Entry 5II3 (X-ray diffraction, 1.78 A resolution); this record covers chain A.

[Chain A]
Molecule: Lysozyme C
Source organism: Gallus gallus
Notes: EC 3.2.1.17
UniProtKB: P00698 (LYSC_CHICK); residues 1-129 here correspond to UniProt positions 19-147 (UniProt number = residue number + 18)
Sequence (129 residues; each row starts with the number of its first residue):
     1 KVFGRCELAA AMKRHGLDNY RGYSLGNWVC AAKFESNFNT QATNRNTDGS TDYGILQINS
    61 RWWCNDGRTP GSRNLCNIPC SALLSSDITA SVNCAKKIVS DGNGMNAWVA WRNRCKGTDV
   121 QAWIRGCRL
UniProt features mapped onto this chain:
  - active site: Glu35, Asp52
  - binding site (substrate): Asp101
Cystine bridges: Cys6-Cys127, Cys30-Cys115, Cys64-Cys80, Cys76-Cys94
Ion coordination: platinum(4+) tetrahydroxide Pt near His15 (its only coordinating residue here); Na+: Ser60, Cys64, Ser72, Arg73
Residues lining bound ligands: platinum(4+) tetrahydroxide (6B6): Arg14, His15, Thr89, Val92, Asn93

[Overview]
Chain A binds platinum(4+) tetrahydroxide. Ser60, Cys64, Ser72 and Arg73 coordinate Na+. Curated annotation
(UniProt) lists active-site residues Glu35 and Asp52 and substrate-binding residue Asp101.
Chain A is Lysozyme C (Gallus gallus); the structure, The X-ray structure of the adduct formed in the reaction
between hen egg white lysozyme and ..., was determined by X-ray diffraction (same publication as 5IHG, 5ILC
and 5ILF).
